Entry 3ZN0 (X-ray diffraction, 2.80 A resolution); this record covers chains A and B of the 3 polymer chains in the assembly.

# Chain A
Name: Lysine-specific histone demethylase 1A
Source organism: Homo sapiens
Notes: EC 1.-.-.-
Reference sequence: O60341 (KDM1A_HUMAN); aligned to UniProt positions 1-872 over residues -19 to 852 (the alignment contains insertions or deletions, so no single offset holds)
Amino-acid sequence (872 residues; row label = number of the first residue in the row; numbers below 1 keep their minus sign (Met-19 is residue -19)):
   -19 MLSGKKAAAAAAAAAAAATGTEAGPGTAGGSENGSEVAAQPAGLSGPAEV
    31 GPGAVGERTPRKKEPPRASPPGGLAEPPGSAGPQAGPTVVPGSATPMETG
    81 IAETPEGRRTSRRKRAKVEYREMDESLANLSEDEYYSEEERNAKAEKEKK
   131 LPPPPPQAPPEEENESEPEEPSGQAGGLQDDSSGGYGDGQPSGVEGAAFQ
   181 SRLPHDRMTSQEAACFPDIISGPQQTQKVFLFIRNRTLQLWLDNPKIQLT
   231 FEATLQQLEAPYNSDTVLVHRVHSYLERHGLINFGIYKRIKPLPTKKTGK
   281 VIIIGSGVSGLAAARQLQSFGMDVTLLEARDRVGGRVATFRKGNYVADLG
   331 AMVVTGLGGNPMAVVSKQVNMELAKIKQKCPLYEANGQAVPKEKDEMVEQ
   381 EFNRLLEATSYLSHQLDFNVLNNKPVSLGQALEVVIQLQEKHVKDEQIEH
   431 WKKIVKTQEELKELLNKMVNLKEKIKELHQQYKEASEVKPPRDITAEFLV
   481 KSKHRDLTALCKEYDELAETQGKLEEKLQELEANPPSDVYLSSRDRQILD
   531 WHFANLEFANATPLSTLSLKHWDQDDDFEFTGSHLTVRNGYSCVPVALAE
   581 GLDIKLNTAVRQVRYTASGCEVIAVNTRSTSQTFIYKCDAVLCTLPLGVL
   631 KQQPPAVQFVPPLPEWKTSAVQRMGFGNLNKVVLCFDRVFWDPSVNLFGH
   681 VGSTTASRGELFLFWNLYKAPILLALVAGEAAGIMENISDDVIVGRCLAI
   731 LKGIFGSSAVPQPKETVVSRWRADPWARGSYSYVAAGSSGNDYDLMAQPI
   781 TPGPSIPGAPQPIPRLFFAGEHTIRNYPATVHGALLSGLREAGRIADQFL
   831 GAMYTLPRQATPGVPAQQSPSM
Not modelled in the structure: -19 to 170, 837-852
Sequence notes: conflict Pro171 (Ala191 in O60341)
Ligand contacts: FAD (flavin-adenine dinucleotide): Ile284, Gly285, Ser286, Gly287, Val288, Ser289, Gly290, Leu307, Glu308, Ala309, Arg310, Gly314, Gly315, Arg316, Val317, Leu329, Gly330, Ala331, Met332, Val333, Thr588, Ala589, Val590, Thr624, Leu625, Pro626, Val629, Val637, Leu659, Lys661, Trp751, Trp756, Ser760, Tyr761, Gly800, Glu801, Ala809, Thr810, Val811, His812, Ala814

# Chain B
Name: Rest corepressor 1
Source organism: Homo sapiens
Reference sequence: Q9UKL0 (RCOR1_HUMAN); residues 1-482 here = UniProt positions 1-482
Amino-acid sequence (482 residues; numbered 1 to 482; the number before each row is that of its first residue):
     1 MVEKGPEVSGKRRGRNNAAASASAAAASAAASAACASPAATAASGAAASS
    51 ASAAAASAAAAPNNGQNKSLAAAAPNGNSSSNSWEEGSSGSSSDEEHGGG
   101 GMRVGPQYQAVVPDFDPAKLARRSQERDNLGMLVWSPNQNLSEAKLDEYI
   151 AIAKEKHGYNMEQALGMLFWHKHNIEKSLADLPNFTPFPDEWTVEDKVLF
   201 EQAFSFHGKTFHRIQQMLPDKSIASLVKFYYSWKKTRTKTSVMDRHARKQ
   251 KREREESEDELEEANGNNPIDIEVDQNKESKKEVPPTETVPQVKKEKHST
   301 QAKNRAKRKPPKGMFLSQEDVEAVSANATAATTVLRQLDMELVSVKRQIQ
   351 NIKQTNSALKEKLDGGIEPYRLPEVIQKCNARWTTEEQLLAVQAIRKYGR
   401 DFQAISDVIGNKSVVQVKNFFVNYRRRFNIDEVLQEWEAEHGKEETNGPS
   451 NQKPVKSPDNSIKMPEEEDEAPVLDVRYASAS
Not modelled in the structure: 1-307, 441-482

# Interface between chain A and chain B
Pairs across the interface (98):
  Glu381(A) - Met314(B)
  Arg384(A) - Pro311(B)
  Arg384(A) - Lys312(B)  hydrogen bond (side chain-backbone)
  Arg384(A) - Gly313(B)
  Arg384(A) - Met314(B)
  Glu387(A) - Pro311(B)
  Ala388(A) - Met314(B)  hydrophobic
  Ala388(A) - Leu316(B)  hydrophobic
  Tyr391(A) - Arg308(B)
  Tyr391(A) - Lys309(B)
  Tyr391(A) - Pro310(B)
  Tyr391(A) - Leu316(B)  hydrophobic
  Leu392(A) - Leu316(B)  hydrophobic
  Gln395(A) - Arg308(B)
  Leu396(A) - Gln318(B)  hydrogen bond (backbone-side chain)
  Leu396(A) - Val321(B)  hydrophobic
  Phe398(A) - Val321(B)  hydrophobic
  Phe398(A) - Ser325(B)
  Leu401(A) - Ser325(B)
  Val415(A) - Leu316(B)  hydrophobic
  Gln417(A) - Val324(B)
  Gln417(A) - Ala331(B)
  Leu418(A) - Phe315(B)
  Leu418(A) - Asp320(B)
  Leu418(A) - Val324(B)  hydrophobic
  Gln419(A) - Gly313(B)
  Gln419(A) - Met314(B)
  Gln419(A) - Phe315(B)  hydrogen bond (side chain-backbone)
  Gln419(A) - Leu316(B)
  Glu420(A) - Leu335(B)
  Lys421(A) - Asp320(B)  salt bridge
  Lys421(A) - Leu335(B)
  Lys421(A) - Leu338(B)
  His422(A) - Phe315(B)
  Lys424(A) - Leu335(B)
  Lys424(A) - Asp339(B)  salt bridge
  Asp425(A) - Leu338(B)
  Gln427(A) - Leu342(B)
  Ile428(A) - Leu338(B)
  Ile428(A) - Glu341(B)
  Trp431(A) - Val345(B)
  Trp431(A) - Ile349(B)  hydrophobic
  Ile434(A) - Ile349(B)  hydrophobic
  Val435(A) - Ile349(B)  hydrophobic
  Gln438(A) - Ile352(B)
  Gln438(A) - Lys353(B)
  Gln438(A) - Asn356(B)  hydrogen bond (backbone-side chain)
  Glu439(A) - Ile352(B)
  Leu441(A) - Asn356(B)
  Lys442(A) - Thr355(B)
  Lys442(A) - Asn356(B)
  Lys442(A) - Leu359(B)
  Leu445(A) - Asn356(B)
  Leu445(A) - Leu359(B)  hydrophobic
  Leu445(A) - Lys360(B)
  Asn446(A) - Leu359(B)
  Met448(A) - Leu363(B)
  Val449(A) - Leu359(B)
  Val449(A) - Leu363(B)
  Lys452(A) - Lys362(B)  hydrogen bond (side chain-backbone)
  Lys452(A) - Asp364(B)  hydrogen bond (side chain-backbone)
  Lys452(A) - Gly366(B)
  Lys452(A) - Ile367(B)
  Ile455(A) - Ile367(B)  hydrophobic
  Ile455(A) - Tyr370(B)  hydrophobic
  Lys456(A) - Tyr370(B)
  His459(A) - Pro369(B)
  His459(A) - Tyr370(B)
  Tyr462(A) - Leu372(B)  hydrophobic
  Ile474(A) - Glu386(B)
  Ile474(A) - Leu389(B)  hydrophobic
  Ile474(A) - Gln393(B)
  Thr475(A) - Gln393(B)
  Phe478(A) - Leu390(B)  hydrophobic
  Phe478(A) - Gln393(B)
  Phe478(A) - Ala394(B)
  Phe478(A) - Lys397(B)
  Phe478(A) - Val408(B)  hydrophobic
  Lys481(A) - Leu390(B)
  Lys481(A) - Val408(B)
  Lys481(A) - Ile409(B)
  Ser482(A) - Lys397(B)
  Ser482(A) - Tyr398(B)  hydrogen bond
  His484(A) - Leu372(B)
  Arg485(A) - Tyr398(B)
  Arg485(A) - Ala404(B)
  Arg485(A) - Asp407(B)
  Arg485(A) - Val408(B)
  Asp486(A) - Lys397(B)
  Asp486(A) - Tyr398(B)  hydrogen bond
  Leu487(A) - Tyr370(B)
  Leu487(A) - Leu372(B)  hydrophobic
  Cys491(A) - Ile367(B)  hydrophobic
  Tyr494(A) - Leu363(B)
  Tyr494(A) - Gly366(B)
  Tyr494(A) - Ile367(B)  hydrophobic
  Asp495(A) - Arg371(B)  salt bridge
  Glu505(A) - Lys360(B)  salt bridge
Also at the interface, not in a pair above, chain A (55 interface residues in all): Leu385, Val414, Lys432, Glu477, Glu512
Also at the interface, not in a pair above, chain B (52 interface residues in all): Val334, Lys346, Gln348, Val375

# In short
The interface between chain A and chain B involves 55 residues on one side and 52 on the other, with 8
hydrogen bonds and 4 salt bridges. Among the polar pairs are Lys421(A)-Asp320(B), Lys424(A)-Asp339(B) and
Asp495(A)-Arg371(B). Bound to chain A: flavin-adenine dinucleotide.
Here chain A is Lysine-specific histone demethylase 1A and chain B is Rest corepressor 1, both from Homo
sapiens. Entry 3ZN0 (LSD1-CoREST in complex with PRSFAA peptide) was determined by X-ray diffraction,
deposited together with 3ZMS, 3ZMT, 3ZMU, 3ZMV, 3ZMZ and 3ZN1.
